PDB entry 7XHO | electron microscopy, 3.29 A resolution | chains I and M of the 17 polymer chains in the assembly

# Chain I
Name: Centromere protein I
Organism: Homo sapiens
Reference sequence: Q92674 (CENPI_HUMAN); numbering as in UniProt (aligned over 1-756)
Sequence (756 residues; each row starts with the number of its first residue):
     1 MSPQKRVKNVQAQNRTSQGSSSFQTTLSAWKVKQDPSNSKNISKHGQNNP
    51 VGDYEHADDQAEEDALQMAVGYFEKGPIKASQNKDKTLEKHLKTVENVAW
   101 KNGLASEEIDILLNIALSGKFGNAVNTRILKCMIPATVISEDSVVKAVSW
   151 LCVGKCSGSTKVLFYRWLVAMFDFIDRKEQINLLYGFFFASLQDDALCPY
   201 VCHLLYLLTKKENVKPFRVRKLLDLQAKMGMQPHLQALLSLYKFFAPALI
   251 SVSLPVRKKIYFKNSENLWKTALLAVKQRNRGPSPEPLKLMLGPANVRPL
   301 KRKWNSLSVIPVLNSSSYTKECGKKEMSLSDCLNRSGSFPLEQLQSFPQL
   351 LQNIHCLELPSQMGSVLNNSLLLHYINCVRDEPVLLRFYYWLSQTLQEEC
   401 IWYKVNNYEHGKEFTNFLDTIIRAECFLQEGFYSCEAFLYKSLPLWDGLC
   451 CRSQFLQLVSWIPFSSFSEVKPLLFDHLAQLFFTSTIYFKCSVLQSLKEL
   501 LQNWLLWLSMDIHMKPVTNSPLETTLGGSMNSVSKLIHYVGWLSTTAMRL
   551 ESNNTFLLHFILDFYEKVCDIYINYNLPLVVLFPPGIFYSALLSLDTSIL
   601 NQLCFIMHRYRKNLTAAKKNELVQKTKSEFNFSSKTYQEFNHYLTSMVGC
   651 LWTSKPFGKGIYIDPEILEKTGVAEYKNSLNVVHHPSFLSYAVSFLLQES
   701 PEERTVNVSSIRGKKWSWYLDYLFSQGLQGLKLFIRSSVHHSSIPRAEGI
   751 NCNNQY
Unresolved in the structure: 1-61, 253-259, 284-364, 516-525, 622-630, 652-684, 696-714, 738-756

# Chain M
Name: Centromere protein M
Organism: Homo sapiens
Reference sequence: Q9NSP4 (CENPM_HUMAN); residue numbers follow UniProt; this construct covers 1-180
Sequence (180 residues; each row starts with the number of its first residue):
     1 MSVLRPLDKLPGLNTATILLVGTEDALLQQLADSMLKEDCASELKVHLAK
    51 SLPLPSSVNRPRIDLIVFVVNLHSKYSLQNTEESLRHVDASFFLGKVCFL
   101 ATGAGRESHCSIHRHTVVKLAHTYQSPLLYCDLEVEGFRATMAQRLVRVL
   151 QICAGHVPGVSALNLLSLLRSSEGPSLEDL
Unresolved in the structure: 1-2, 171-180

# Interface between chain I and chain M
Residue-residue contacts (37; chain I residue first):
  Asn-407(I) / Val-135(M)
  Asn-407(I) / Phe-138(M)
  Pro-444(I) / Arg-114(M)
  Pro-444(I) / Tyr-130(M)
  Leu-445(I) / Ala-104(M)
  Leu-445(I) / Gly-105(M)
  Leu-445(I) / Arg-114(M)
  Leu-445(I) / Tyr-130(M)  hydrophobic
  Asp-447(I) / Gly-137(M)
  Asp-447(I) / Phe-138(M)
  Asp-447(I) / Thr-141(M)
  Gly-448(I) / Thr-141(M)  hydrogen bond (backbone-side chain)
  Leu-449(I) / Thr-141(M)
  Cys-450(I) / Phe-138(M)  hydrophobic
  Asp-476(I) / Arg-170(M)
  Ala-479(I) / Leu-169(M)
  Gln-480(I) / Leu-128(M)  hydrogen bond (side chain-backbone)
  Gln-480(I) / Leu-129(M)
  Gln-480(I) / Arg-145(M)
  Gln-480(I) / Leu-169(M)
  Leu-481(I) / Arg-145(M)
  Phe-483(I) / Leu-168(M)
  Phe-483(I) / Leu-169(M)  hydrophobic
  Thr-484(I) / Gln-144(M)
  Thr-484(I) / Arg-145(M)  hydrogen bond
  Thr-484(I) / Arg-148(M)
  Thr-484(I) / Val-149(M)
  Ser-485(I) / Arg-148(M)
  Thr-486(I) / Arg-148(M)
  Trp-542(I) / Ser-167(M)
  Trp-542(I) / Leu-168(M)
  Thr-546(I) / Leu-168(M)
  Arg-549(I) / Gly-159(M)
  Arg-549(I) / Val-160(M)
  Leu-550(I) / Ile-152(M)  hydrophobic
  Leu-550(I) / Val-157(M)
  Leu-550(I) / Val-160(M)  hydrophobic
Interface residues without a listed pair, chain I (23 interface residues in all): Ile-401, Lys-404, Lys-441, Trp-446

# In short
23 residues of chain I and 22 residues of chain M are in contact; the contacts include 3 hydrogen bonds. Polar
contacts include Gly-448(I)/Thr-141(M), Gln-480(I)/Leu-128(M) and Thr-484(I)/Arg-145(M).
Here chain I is Centromere protein I and chain M is Centromere protein M, both from Homo sapiens. Entry 7XHO
(Structure of human inner kinetochore CCAN complex) was determined by electron microscopy together with 7XHN
from the same study.
